8B4H - chains A and F of the 8 polymer chains in the assembly; structure by electron microscopy, 3.35 A resolution.

== Chain A ==
Molecule: Putative transposase for insertion sequence element IS5376
Source organism: Geobacillus stearothermophilus
UniProtKB: Q45618 (TRA6_GEOSE); residues 1-400 here = UniProt positions 1-400
Chain sequence (406 residues; each row starts with the number of its first residue):
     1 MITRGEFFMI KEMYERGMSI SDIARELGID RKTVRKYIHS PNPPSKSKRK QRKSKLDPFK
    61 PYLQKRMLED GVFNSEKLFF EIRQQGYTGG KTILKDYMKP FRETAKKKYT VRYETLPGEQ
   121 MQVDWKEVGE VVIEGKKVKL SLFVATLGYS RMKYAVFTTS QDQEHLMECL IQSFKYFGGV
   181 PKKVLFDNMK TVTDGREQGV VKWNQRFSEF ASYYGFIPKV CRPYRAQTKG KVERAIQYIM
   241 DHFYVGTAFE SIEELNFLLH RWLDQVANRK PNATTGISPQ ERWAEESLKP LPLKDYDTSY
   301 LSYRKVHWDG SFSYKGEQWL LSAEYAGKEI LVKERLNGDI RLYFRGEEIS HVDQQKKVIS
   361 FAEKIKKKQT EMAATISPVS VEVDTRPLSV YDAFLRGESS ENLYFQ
Not modelled in the structure: 359-406
Sequence notes: cloning artifact (401-406)
Metal / ion sites: Mg2+: Asp124 (shared with DA55(F) of chain F)
Swiss-Prot annotation at these positions:
  - DNA-binding region: Ile20 to His39 (H-T-H motif)
From the paper describing this entry:
  - catalytic residues: Asp124, Asp187, Glu233
  - Mg2+ coordination: Asp124, Glu233
  - conformationally variable residues (order/disorder transition): Arg225 to Thr228
  - binding site for DNA (57-MER) / right IS21 transposon end (insertion sequence IS5376): Tyr113, Gln369
  - binding site for DNA (57-MER) / right IS21 transposon end (insertion sequence IS5376): Lys32, Thr92, Lys95
  - mutagenesis - D124A, D187A, E233A: abolished catalytic activity
  - mutagenesis - Q369A: decreased catalytic activity

== Chain F ==
Molecule: DNA (55-MER) / right IS21 transposon end (insertion sequence IS5376)
Sequence (55 nucleotides; row label = number of the first residue in the row):
     1 CCTTCTGGGG AATTTTAAAC CGGCGATTTT GGGGAAAAAA TAATCGGCCT TGACA
Metal / ion sites: Mg2+: DA55 (shared with Asp124(A) of chain A)

== Chain A / chain F interface ==
Residue-residue contacts (11; chain A residue first):
  Trp125(A) - DA55(F)  phosphate contact
  Lys126(A) - DC54(F)  sugar contact
  Lys126(A) - DA55(F)  phosphate contact
  Asp187(A) - DA55(F)  phosphate contact
  Ala226(A) - DA55(F)  sugar contact
  Gln227(A) - DA55(F)  base contact
  Glu233(A) - DC54(F)  base contact
  Glu233(A) - DA55(F)  sugar contact
  Arg234(A) - DG52(F)  base contact
  Gln237(A) - DG52(F)  base contact
  Gln237(A) - DA53(F)  hydrogen bond to the base
Also at the interface, not in a pair above, chain A (10 interface residues in all): Lys107, Ile236

== Overview ==
The interface between chain A and chain F involves 10 residues on one side and 4 on the other; the contacts
include 1 hydrogen bond. The hydrogen-bonded pair is Gln237(A)-DA53(F). Asp124(A) and DA55(F) form the Mg2+
site. From the paper: catalytic residues Asp124(A), Asp187(A) and Glu233(A); D124A, D187A and E233A of chain A
abolish catalytic activity.
Here chain A is Putative transposase for insertion sequence element IS5376 (Geobacillus stearothermophilus)
and chain F is DNA (55-MER) / right IS21 transposon end (insertion sequence IS5376). Entry 8B4H (IstA
transposase cleaved donor complex) was determined by electron microscopy.
